PDB entry 4JWG | X-ray diffraction, 2.50 A resolution | chain A

# Chain A
Name: tRNA (guanine(9)-N1)-methyltransferase
From: Schizosaccharomyces pombe
Notes: EC 2.1.1.221
UniProt: O14214 (TRM10_SCHPO); residue numbers follow UniProt; this construct covers 74-281
Sequence (217 residues; each row starts with the number of its first residue):
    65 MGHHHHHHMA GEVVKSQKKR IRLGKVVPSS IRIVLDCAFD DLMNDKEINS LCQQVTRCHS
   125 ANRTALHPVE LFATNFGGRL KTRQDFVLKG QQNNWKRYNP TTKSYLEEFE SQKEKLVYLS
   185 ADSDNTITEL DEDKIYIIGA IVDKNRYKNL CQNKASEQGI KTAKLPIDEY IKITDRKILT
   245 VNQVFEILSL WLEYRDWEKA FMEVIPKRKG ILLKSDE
Disordered / not traced: 65-83, 271-281
Differences from the reference sequence: expression tag (65-73)
Curated features (UniProtKB/Swiss-Prot):
  - active site: Asp207 (Proton acceptor)
  - binding site (S-adenosyl-L-methionine): Leu183, Gly203, Asp207 to Tyr211, Cys215, Leu229, Lys241 to Leu243
  - mutagenesis: Lys110 (K110E: Completely abolishes interaction with tRNA; when associated with E-121 and E-127), Gln118 (Q118A: Completely abolishes catalytic activity), Arg121 (R121E: Completely abolishes interaction with tRNA; when associated with E-110 and E-127), Arg127 (R127E: Completely abolishes interaction with tRNA; when associated with E-110 and E-121), Arg147 (R147E: Completely abolishes interaction with tRNA; when associated with E-153), Lys153 (K153E: Completely abolishes interaction with tRNA; when associated with E-147), Val206 (V206A: Reduces catalytic activity to 19%), Asp207 (D207N: Completely abolishes catalytic activity), Lys208 (K208A: Reduces catalytic activity to 72%), Asn209 (N209A: Has weaker affinity for S-adenosyl-L-methionine and reduces catalytic activity to 10%), Thr244 (T244A: Reduces catalytic activity to 35%)
Reported in the primary citation:
  - catalytic residues: Asp207 (proposed by the authors, not directly observed)
  - mutagenesis - Q118A, D207N: abolished catalytic activity
  - mutagenesis - V206A, K208A, N209A, T244A: decreased catalytic activity
  - mutagenesis - N209A (Kd = 83.3 uM): decreased binding to SAM
  - mutagenesis - D207N: abolished binding to SAM
  - mutagenesis - K110A/R121A/R127A, R147A/K153A: abolished binding to tRNA

# Overview
UniProt lists active-site residue Asp207, 12 S-adenosyl-L-methionine-binding residues and 11 mutagenesis
sites. From the paper: the catalytic residue Asp207; V206A, K208A and N209A, among others, reduce catalytic
activity; 8 substitutions were tested in all.
Chain A is tRNA (guanine(9)-N1)-methyltransferase (Schizosaccharomyces pombe); the structure, Crystal
structure of spTrm10(74), was determined by X-ray diffraction (same publication as 4JWF, 4JWH and 4JWJ).
